8GAF - chains B and H of the 13 polymer chains in the assembly; structure by electron microscopy, 3.64 A resolution.

Chain B:
Protein: Cas7
Source organism: Neisseria lactamica
Reference sequence: A0A378VEU0 (A0A378VEU0_NEILA); residues 2-283 here = UniProt positions 2-283
Amino-acid sequence (283 residues; each row starts with the number of its first residue):
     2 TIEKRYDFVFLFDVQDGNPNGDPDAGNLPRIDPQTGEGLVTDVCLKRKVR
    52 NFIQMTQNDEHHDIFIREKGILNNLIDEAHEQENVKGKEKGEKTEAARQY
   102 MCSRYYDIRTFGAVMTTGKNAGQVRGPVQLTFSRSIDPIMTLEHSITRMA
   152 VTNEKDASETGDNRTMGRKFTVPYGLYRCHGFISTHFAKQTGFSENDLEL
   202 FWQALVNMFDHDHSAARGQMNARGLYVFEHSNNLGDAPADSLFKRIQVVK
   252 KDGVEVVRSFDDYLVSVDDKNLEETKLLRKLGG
Differences from the reference sequence: expression tag (284)

Chain H:
Protein: Cas8
Source organism: Neisseria lactamica
Reference sequence: A0A1V0DVX6 (A0A1V0DVX6_NEILA); numbering as in UniProt (aligned over 1-582)
Amino-acid sequence (582 residues; numbered 1 to 582; the number before each row is that of its first residue):
     1 MILHALTQYYQRKAESDGGIAQEGFENKEIPFIIVIDKQGNFIQLEDTRE
    51 LKVKKKVGRTFLVPKGLGRSGSKSYEVSNLLWDHYGYVLAYAGEKGQEQA
   101 DKQHASFTAKVNELKQALPDDAGVTAVAAFLSSAEEKSKVMQAANWAECA
   151 KVKGCNLSFRLVDEAVDLVCQSKAVREYVSQANQTQSDNAQKGICLVTGK
   201 AAPIARLHNAVKGVNAKPAPFASVNLSAFESYGKEQGFAFPIGEQAMFEY
   251 TTALNTLLAGENRFRIGDVTTVCWGAKRTPLEESLASLINGGGKDKPDAH
   301 IDAVKALYKSLYNGQYCKPDGEDKFYLLGLSPNSARIVVRFWHETTVAAL
   351 SESIAAWYDDLQMVRGENSPYPEYMPLPRLLGNLVLDGKMENLPSDLIAQ
   401 ITDAALNNRVLPVSLLQAALRRNKAEQKITYGRASLLKAYINRAIRAGRL
   451 KNMKELTMGLDRNRQDIGYVLGRLFAVLEKIQAEANPGLNATIADRYFGS
   501 ASSTPIAVFGTLMRLLPHHLNKLEFEGRAVQLQWEIRQILEHCQRFPNHL
   551 NLEQQGLFAIGYYHETQFLFTKDALKNLFNEA
Disordered / not traced: 1-349
Differences from the reference sequence: conflict Ala-190 (Val in A0A1V0DVX6), Ala-239 (Ile in A0A1V0DVX6), Ile-242 (Val in A0A1V0DVX6), Gly-260 (Ser in A0A1V0DVX6), Thr-271 (Ala in A0A1V0DVX6), Ala-299 (Glu in A0A1V0DVX6), Ala-306 (Thr in A0A1V0DVX6), Cys-317 (Gln in A0A1V0DVX6), Glu-322 (Lys in A0A1V0DVX6), Asp-323 (Glu in A0A1V0DVX6), Ile-481 (Thr in A0A1V0DVX6), Tyr-562 (Cys in A0A1V0DVX6)

Chain B / chain H interface:
Contacting residue pairs - 33 pairs, chain B then chain H:
  Asp-25(B) / Arg-421(H)
  Asp-25(B) / Lys-424(H)
  Asp-25(B) / Ala-425(H)
  Asp-25(B) / Gln-427(H)
  Ala-26(B) / Lys-424(H)  hydrogen bond (backbone-backbone)
  Ala-26(B) / Gln-427(H)
  Ala-26(B) / Gly-499(H)
  Leu-29(B) / Arg-496(H)
  Leu-29(B) / Gly-499(H)
  Ile-32(B) / Ser-500(H)
  Pro-34(B) / Ser-503(H)
  Pro-34(B) / His-549(H)  hydrogen bond (backbone-side chain)
  Gln-35(B) / His-549(H)  hydrogen bond (backbone-side chain)
  Thr-36(B) / Thr-504(H)
  Gly-37(B) / Thr-504(H)
  Thr-142(B) / Ala-507(H)
  Glu-144(B) / Arg-496(H)  hydrogen bond (backbone-side chain)
  Glu-144(B) / Tyr-497(H)
  Glu-144(B) / Ala-507(H)
  Glu-144(B) / Val-508(H)
  Glu-144(B) / Thr-511(H)
  His-145(B) / Arg-496(H)
  Ser-146(B) / Arg-496(H)  hydrogen bond
  Thr-166(B) / Asn-490(H)
  Met-167(B) / Leu-489(H)  hydrophobic
  Met-167(B) / Asn-490(H)
  Arg-169(B) / Gln-482(H)
  Arg-169(B) / Ala-491(H)  hydrogen bond (side chain-backbone)
  Arg-169(B) / Thr-492(H)  hydrogen bond (side chain-backbone)
  Arg-169(B) / Ile-493(H)
  Arg-169(B) / Arg-496(H)
  Phe-171(B) / Asp-495(H)
  Phe-171(B) / Arg-496(H)
Also at the interface, not in a pair above, chain B (18 interface residues in all): Leu-143, Arg-165
Also at the interface, not in a pair above, chain H (23 interface residues in all): Gly-488, Asn-548

Summary:
18 residues of chain B face 23 of chain H across their interface, with 7 hydrogen bonds. Among the polar pairs
are Pro-34(B)/His-549(H), Gln-35(B)/His-549(H) and Glu-144(B)/Arg-496(H).
Here chain B is Cas7 and chain H is Cas8, both from Neisseria lactamica. Entry 8GAF (Exploiting Activation and
Inactivation Mechanisms in Type I-C CRISPR-Cas3 for Genome Editing Applications) was determined by electron
microscopy, deposited together with 8G9S, 8G9T, 8G9U, 8GAM and 8GAN.
